6E7D - chains E and P of the 12 polymer chains in the assembly; structure by X-ray diffraction, 2.90 A resolution.

== Chain E (and P) ==
Molecule: C-type lectin domain family 2 member D
From: Mus musculus
Notes: chain P of this document is another copy of the same molecule, construct and numbering; everything in this record applies to it too
UniProtKB: Q91V08 (CLC2D_MOUSE); residue numbers follow UniProt; this construct covers 74-194
Sequence (124 residues; row label = number of the first residue in the row):
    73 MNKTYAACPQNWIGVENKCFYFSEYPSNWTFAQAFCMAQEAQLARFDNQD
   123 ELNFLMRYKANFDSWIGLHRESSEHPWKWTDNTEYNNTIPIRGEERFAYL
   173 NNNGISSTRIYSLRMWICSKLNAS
Disordered / not traced: 195-196
Construct notes: initiating methionine (73); expression tag (195-196)
UniProt features mapped onto this chain:
  - glycosylation: Asn100 (N-linked (GlcNAc...) asparagine)
Disulfides: Cys80-Cys91, Cys108-Cys190

== How chain E and chain P interact ==
Residue-residue contacts - 6 pairs, chain E then chain P:
  Glu96(E) with Phe134(P)
  Pro98(E) with Phe134(P)
  Phe134(E) with Pro98(P); Phe134(P), hydrophobic; Met187(P), hydrophobic
  Met187(E) with Phe134(P), hydrophobic
Also at the interface, not in a pair above, chain E (6 interface residues in all): Tyr97, Ala132
Also at the interface, not in a pair above, chain P (5 interface residues in all): Glu96, Tyr97

== Summary ==
6 residues of chain E and 5 residues of chain P are in contact.
Chain E and chain P are both C-type lectin domain family 2 member D (Mus musculus); the structure, Structure
of the inhibitory NKR-P1B receptor bound to the host-encoded ligand, Clr-b, was determined by X-ray
diffraction.
